7LIH - chains F and M of the 12 polymer chains in the assembly; structure by electron microscopy, 4.40 A resolution (low resolution: residue-level contacts below are approximate; hydrogen-bond / salt-bridge calls are withheld).

# Chain F
Molecule: Capsid protein
From: Mayaro virus
UniProtKB: Q8QZ72 (POLS_MAYAB); residues 98-257 here correspond to UniProt positions 99-258 (UniProt number = residue number + 1)
Amino-acid sequence (160 residues; row label = number of the first residue in the row):
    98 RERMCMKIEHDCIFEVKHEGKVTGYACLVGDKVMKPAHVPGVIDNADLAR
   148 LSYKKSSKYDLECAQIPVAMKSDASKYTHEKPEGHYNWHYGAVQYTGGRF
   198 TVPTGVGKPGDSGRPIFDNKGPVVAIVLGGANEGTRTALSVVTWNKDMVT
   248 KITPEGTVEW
Curated features (UniProtKB/Swiss-Prot):
  - region: Lys151 to Tyr156 (Interaction with spike glycoprotein E2), Pro179 to Ala189 (Dimerization of the capsid protein), Asp215 to Pro219 (Dimerization of the capsid protein)
  - motif: Ile140 to Tyr150 (Nuclear export signal)
  - active site (Charge relay system): His135, Asp157, Ser209
  - site: Tyr183 (Involved in dimerization of the capsid protein), Asn216 (Involved in dimerization of the capsid protein), Trp257 (Cleavage)

# Chain M
Molecule: E2 protein
From: Mayaro virus
UniProtKB: A0A0P0BWJ4 (A0A0P0BWJ4_9VIRU); residues 7-416 here correspond to UniProt positions 331-740 (UniProt number = residue number + 324)
Amino-acid sequence (410 residues; row label = number of the first residue in the row):
     7 NAYKLTRPYVAYCADCGMGHSCHSPAMIENVQADATDGTLKIQFASQIGL
    57 TKTDTHDHTKIRYAEGHDIAEAARSTLKVHSSSECAVTGTMGHFILAKCP
   107 PGEVISVSFVDSKNEQRTCRIAYHHEQRLIGRERFTVRPHHGIELPCTTY
   157 QLTTAETSEEIDMHMPPDIPDRTILSQQSGNVKITVNGRTVKYSCSCGSK
   207 PSGTTTTDKTINSCTVDKCQAYVTSHTKWQFNSPFVPRAEQAERKGKVHI
   257 PFPLINTTCRVPLAPEALVRSGKREATLSLHPIHPTLLSYRTLGREPVFD
   307 EQWITTQTEVTIPVPVEGVEYRWGNHKPQRLWSQLTTEGRAHGWPHEIIE
   357 YYYGLHPTTTIVVVIRVSVVVLLSFAASVYMCVVARTKCLTPYALTPGAV
   407 VPVTIGVLCC
Unresolved in the structure: 204-206
Disulfides: Cys22-Cys28, Cys91-Cys105, Cys153-Cys265, Cys201-Cys225, Cys203-Cys220
Construct notes: conflict Ile371 (Val695 in A0A0P0BWJ4), Arg372 (Ala696 in A0A0P0BWJ4), Phe381 (Val705 in A0A0P0BWJ4), Thr393 (Asn717 in A0A0P0BWJ4)

# How chain F and chain M interact
Pairs across the interface - 10 pairs, chain F then chain M:
  Asp128(F) with Pro403(M)
  Lys155(F) with Lys394(M)
  Cys160(F) with Leu401(M)
  Tyr174(F) with Pro403(M)
  Trp241(F) with Pro403(M)
  Asp244(F) with Thr402(M); Val406(M)
  Met245(F) with Pro398(M); Tyr399(M)
  Val246(F) with Thr402(M)
Also at the interface, not in a pair above, chain F (9 interface residues in all): Tyr156
Also at the interface, not in a pair above, chain M (8 interface residues in all): Gly404

# Summary
The interface between chain F and chain M involves 9 residues on one side and 8 on the other. From UniProt: 3
active-site residues on chain F.
Chain F is Capsid protein and chain M is E2 protein, both from Mayaro virus; the structure, CryoEM structure
of Mayaro virus icosahedral subunit, was determined by electron microscopy.
